1GMC - chains E and F of the 4 polymer chains in the assembly; structure by X-ray diffraction, 2.20 A resolution.

Chain E:
Molecule: Gamma-chymotrypsin A
Organism: Bos taurus
Notes: EC 3.4.21.1
UniProt: P00766 (CTRA_BOVIN); numbering as in UniProt (aligned over 1-13)
Chain sequence (13 residues; each row starts with the number of its first residue):
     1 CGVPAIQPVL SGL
Not modelled in the structure: 12-13

Chain F:
Molecule: Gamma-chymotrypsin A
Organism: Bos taurus
Notes: EC 3.4.21.1
UniProt: P00766 (CTRA_BOVIN); residues 16-146 here = UniProt positions 16-146
Chain sequence (131 residues; each row starts with the number of its first residue):
    16 IVNGEEAVPG SWPWQVSLQD KTGFHFCGGS LINENWVVTA AHCGVTTSDV VVAGEFDQGS
    76 SSEKIQKLKI AKVFKNSKYN SLTINNDITL LKLSTAASFS QTVSAVCLPS ASDDFAAGTT
   136 CVTTGWGLTR Y
Cystine bridges: Cys42-Cys58

Interface between chain E and chain F:
Contacting residue pairs (22; chain E residue first):
  Cys1(E) with Ala120(F); Val121(F); Cys122(F), disulfide
  Gly2(E) with Trp29(F); Ala120(F), hydrogen bond (backbone-backbone); Cys122(F), hydrogen bond (backbone-side chain)
  Pro4(E) with Ser26(F); Pro28(F); Trp29(F), hydrophobic
  Ala5(E) with Gln116(F)
  Ile6(E) with Val23(F), hydrophobic; Pro24(F); Gly25(F); Ser26(F); Gln116(F); Thr117(F)
  Gln7(E) with Ser26(F)
  Pro8(E) with Ser26(F); Trp27(F), hydrophobic
  Val9(E) with Val23(F), hydrophobic
  Leu10(E) with Glu20(F)
  Ser11(E) with Glu20(F), hydrogen bond (backbone-side chain)
Disulfides between the chains: Cys1(E)-Cys122(F)

Overview:
Chain E and chain F form an interface of 10 and 13 residues respectively; the contacts include 1 disulfide
bond and 3 hydrogen bonds. Polar pairs include Gly2(E)-Cys122(F), Ser11(E)-Glu20(F) and Gly2(E)-Ala120(F).
Here chain E is Gamma-chymotrypsin A and chain F is Gamma-chymotrypsin A, both from Bos taurus. Entry 1GMC
(The X-ray crystal structure of the tetrahedral intermediate of gamma-chymotrypsin in hexane) was determined
by X-ray diffraction, deposited together with 1GMD.
